Entry 8OOP (electron microscopy, 2.70 A resolution); this record covers chains K and Q of the 18 polymer chains in the assembly.

[Chain K]
Molecule: DNA strand 1
Sequence (226 nucleotides; row label = number of the first residue in the row; numbers below 1 keep their minus sign (DC-73 is residue -73)):
   -73 CTGGAGAATC CCGGTGCCGA GGCCGCTCAA TTGGTCGTAG CAAGCTCTAG CACCGCTTAA
   -13 ACGCACGTAC GCGCTGTCCC CCGCGTTTTA ACCGCCAAGG GGATTACTCC CTAGTCTCCA
    47 GGCACGTGTC AGATATATAC ATCCTGTGCA TGTATTGAAC AGCGACCTTG CCGGTGCCAG
   107 TCGGATAGTG TTCCGAGCTC CCACTCTAGA GGATCCCCGG GTACCG
Disordered / not traced: -73, 38-152

[Chain Q]
Name: Histone H3.1
From: Homo sapiens
UniProt: P68431 (H31_HUMAN); residues 1-135 here correspond to UniProt positions 2-136 (UniProt number = residue number + 1)
Chain sequence (135 residues; each row starts with the number of its first residue):
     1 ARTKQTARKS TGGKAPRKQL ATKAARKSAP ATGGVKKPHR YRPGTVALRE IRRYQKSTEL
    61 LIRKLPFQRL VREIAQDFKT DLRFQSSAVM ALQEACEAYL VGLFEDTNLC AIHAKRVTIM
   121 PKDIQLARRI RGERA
Disordered / not traced: 1-36, 135
Curated features (UniProtKB/Swiss-Prot):
  - modified residue: Arg2 (Asymmetric dimethylarginine), Thr3 (Phosphothreonine), Lys4 (Allysine), Gln5 (5-glutamyl dopamine), Thr6 (Phosphothreonine), Arg8 (Citrulline), Lys9 (N6,N6,N6-trimethyllysine), Ser10 (ADP-ribosylserine), Thr11 (Phosphothreonine), Lys14 (N6-(2-hydroxyisobutyryl)lysine), Arg17 (Asymmetric dimethylarginine), Lys18 (N6-(2-hydroxyisobutyryl)lysine), Lys23 (N6-(2-hydroxyisobutyryl)lysine), Arg26 (Citrulline), Lys27 (N6,N6,N6-trimethyllysine), Ser28 (ADP-ribosylserine), Lys36 (N6,N6,N6-trimethyllysine), Lys37 (N6-methyllysine), Tyr41 (Phosphotyrosine), Lys56 (N6,N6,N6-trimethyllysine) and 8 more in UniProt
  - lipidation: Lys18 (N6-decanoyllysine)

[Interface between chain K and chain Q]
Pairs across the interface (25; chain K residue first):
  DA-67(K) with Tyr41(Q), phosphate contact
  DA-66(K) with Tyr41(Q), sugar contact; Arg49(Q), hydrogen bond to the phosphate
  DT-65(K) with Arg49(Q), salt bridge to the phosphate
  DC8(K) with Arg40(Q), base contact; Pro43(Q), phosphate contact; Gly44(Q), hydrogen bond to the phosphate
  DG9(K) with Arg40(Q), hydrogen bond to the base; Tyr41(Q), sugar contact; Arg42(Q), sugar contact; Pro43(Q), sugar contact; Gly44(Q), hydrogen bond to the phosphate; Thr45(Q), hydrogen bond to the phosphate; Val46(Q), hydrogen bond to the phosphate; Ala47(Q), hydrogen bond to the phosphate
  DC10(K) with Arg40(Q), phosphate contact; Tyr41(Q), hydrogen bond to the phosphate; Val46(Q), phosphate contact
  DA17(K) with Arg63(Q), salt bridge to the phosphate; Leu65(Q), phosphate contact; Pro66(Q), phosphate contact; Arg69(Q), salt bridge to the phosphate
  DC18(K) with Arg63(Q), phosphate contact; Lys64(Q), hydrogen bond to the phosphate; Leu65(Q), hydrogen bond to the phosphate
Interface residues without a listed pair, chain K (9 interface residues in all): DC7
Interface residues without a listed pair, chain Q (16 interface residues in all): His39, Thr118

[Overview]
Chain K and chain Q form an interface of 9 and 16 residues respectively, with 10 hydrogen bonds and 3 salt
bridges. Polar contacts include DG9(K)-Arg40(Q), DA-66(K)-Arg49(Q) and DC8(K)-Gly44(Q).
Chain K is DNA strand 1 and chain Q is Histone H3.1 (Homo sapiens); the structure, CryoEM Structure INO80core
Hexasome complex composite model state2, was determined by electron microscopy (same publication as 8OO7,
8OO9, 8OOA, 8OOC, 8OOF, 8OOR, 8OOS and 8OOT).
